Entry 1WAM (X-ray diffraction, 2.35 A resolution); this record covers chain A.

Chain A:
Protein: Udp-galactopyranose mutase
From: Klebsiella pneumoniae
Notes: EC 5.4.99.9
UniProt: Q48485 (GLF1_KLEPN); residues 1-384 here = UniProt positions 1-384
Sequence (384 residues; numbered 1 to 384; the number before each row is that of its first residue):
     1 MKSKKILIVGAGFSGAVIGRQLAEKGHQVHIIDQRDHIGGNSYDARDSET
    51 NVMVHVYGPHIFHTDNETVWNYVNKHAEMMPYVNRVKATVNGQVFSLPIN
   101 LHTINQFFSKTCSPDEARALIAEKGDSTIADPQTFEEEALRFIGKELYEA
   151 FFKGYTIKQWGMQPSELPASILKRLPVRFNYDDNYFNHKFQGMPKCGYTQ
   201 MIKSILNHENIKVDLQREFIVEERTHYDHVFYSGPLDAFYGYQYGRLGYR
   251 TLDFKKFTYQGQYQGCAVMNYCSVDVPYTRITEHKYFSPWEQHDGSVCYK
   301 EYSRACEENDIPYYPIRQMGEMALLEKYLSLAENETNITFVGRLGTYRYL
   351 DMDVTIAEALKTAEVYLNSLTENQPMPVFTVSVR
Unresolved in the structure: 1-2, 127-130, 384
Differences from the reference sequence: conflict E138 (Gln in Q48485), Q262 (Asp in Q48485)
Curated features (UniProtKB/Swiss-Prot):
  - binding site (FAD): S14, D33, Q34, N41, H60, I61, F219, R343, L350 to T355
  - binding site (UDP-alpha-D-galactose): N84, F151, T156, W160, Y185, N270, R280, Y314, Y349
Small-molecule neighbours: FAD (flavin-adenine dinucleotide): V9, G10, A11, G12, F13, S14, G15, I32, D33, Q34, R35, G39, G40, N41, S42, Y57, P59, H60, I61, H63, R217, E218, F219, Y232, S233, G234, P235, L252, Y313, Y314, G342, R343, L344, Y349, L350, D351, M352, D353, T355

Summary:
Bound to chain A: flavin-adenine dinucleotide. From UniProt: 14 FAD-binding residues and 9
UDP-alpha-D-galactose-binding residues.
Chain A is Udp-galactopyranose mutase (Klebsiella pneumoniae); the structure, Structure of UDP-galactopyranose
mutase from Klebsiella Pneumoniae with FADH-, was determined by X-ray diffraction together with 2BI7, 2BI8 and
1V0J from the same study.
